PDB entry 3VQ1 | X-ray diffraction, 2.70 A resolution | chains A and C of the 4 polymer chains in the assembly

== Chain A ==
Name: Toll-like receptor 4
From: Mus musculus
UniProt: Q9QUK6 (TLR4_MOUSE); residues 22-627 here = UniProt positions 22-627
Sequence (606 residues; numbered 22 to 627; the number before each row is that of its first residue):
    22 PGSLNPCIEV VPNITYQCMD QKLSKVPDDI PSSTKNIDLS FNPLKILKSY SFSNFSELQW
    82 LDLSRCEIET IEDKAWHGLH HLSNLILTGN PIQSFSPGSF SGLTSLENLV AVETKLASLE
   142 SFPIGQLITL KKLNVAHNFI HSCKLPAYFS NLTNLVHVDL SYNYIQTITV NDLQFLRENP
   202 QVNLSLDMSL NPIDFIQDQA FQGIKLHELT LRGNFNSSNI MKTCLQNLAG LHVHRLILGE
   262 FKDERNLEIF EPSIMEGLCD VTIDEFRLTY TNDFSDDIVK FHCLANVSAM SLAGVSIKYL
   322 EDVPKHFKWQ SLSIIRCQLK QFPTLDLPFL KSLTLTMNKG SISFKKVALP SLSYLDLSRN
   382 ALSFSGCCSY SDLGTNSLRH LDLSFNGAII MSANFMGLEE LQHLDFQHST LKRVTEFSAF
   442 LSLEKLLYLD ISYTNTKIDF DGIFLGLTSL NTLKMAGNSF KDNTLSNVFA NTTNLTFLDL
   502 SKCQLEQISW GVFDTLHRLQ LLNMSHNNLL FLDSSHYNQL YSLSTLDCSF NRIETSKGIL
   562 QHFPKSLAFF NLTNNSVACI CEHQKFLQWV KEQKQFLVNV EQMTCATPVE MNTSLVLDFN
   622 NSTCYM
Disordered / not traced: 22-26, 610-612, 626-627
Disulfides: Cys-28/Cys-39, Cys-280/Cys-304, Cys-388/Cys-389, Cys-580/Cys-606, Cys-582/Cys-625
Glycans and other covalent adducts: N-acetylglucosamine (NAG) linked to Asn-204, Asn-524
Residues lining bound ligands:
  - LP4 / LP5, molecule 1: Lys-263, Tyr-291, Gln-339, Lys-360
  - LP4 / LP5, molecule 2: Ser-413, Arg-434, Glu-437, Phe-438
  - N-acetylglucosamine (NAG; 2-acetamido-2-deoxy-beta-D-glucopyranose): Ser-526, Asp-548, Ser-550, Phe-551, Asn-572, Val-599
What the authors report for this chain:
  - binding site for the ligand LP5: Lys-360, Arg-434, Phe-438
  - binding site for the ligand LP4: Lys-263
  - specificity-determining residues: Lys-367, Arg-434 (by similarity / conservation)

== Chain C ==
Name: Lymphocyte antigen 96
From: Mus musculus
UniProt: Q9JHF9 (LY96_MOUSE); residues 17-160 here = UniProt positions 17-160
Sequence (144 residues; row label = number of the first residue in the row):
    17 ESEKQQWFCN SSDAIISYSY CDHLKFPISI SSEPCIRLRG TNGFVHVEFI PRGNLKYLYF
    77 NLFISVNSIE LPKRKEVLCH GHDDDYSFCR ALKGETVNTS IPFSFEGILF PKGHYRCVAE
   137 AIAGDTEEKL FCLNFTIIHR RDVN
Disordered / not traced: 17-20, 156-160
Disulfides: Cys-25/Cys-51, Cys-37/Cys-148, Cys-95/Cys-105
Residues lining bound ligands: LP4 / LP5: Ile-52, Leu-54, Val-61, Val-63, Leu-74, Phe-76, Ile-80, Leu-87, Arg-90, Leu-94, Tyr-102, Phe-104, Ile-117, Pro-118, Phe-119, Ser-120, Phe-121, Glu-122, Gly-123, Ile-124, Phe-126, Tyr-131, Cys-133, Phe-147, Phe-151, Ile-153
What the authors report for this chain:
  - conformationally variable residues (loop rearrangement): Phe-126
  - contacts within the chain: Ile-124/Phe-126, Leu-54/Phe-126, Phe-126/Tyr-131
  - binding site for the ligand LP5: Arg-90, Phe-126
  - binding site for the ligand LP4: Tyr-102
  - specificity-determining residues: Leu-125, Pro-127

== How chain A and chain C interact ==
Pairs across the interface (55):
  Met-40(A) with Arg-68(C); Lys-109(C)
  Asp-41(A) with Phe-42(C); Arg-68(C), salt bridge
  Asp-59(A) with Lys-109(C), salt bridge
  Ser-61(A) with Lys-109(C)
  Phe-62(A) with Ile-66(C), hydrophobic; Pro-67(C); Arg-68(C)
  Asp-83(A) with Lys-109(C), salt bridge
  Ser-85(A) with Lys-109(C), hydrogen bond (side chain-backbone)
  Arg-86(A) with Ile-66(C); Gly-110(C), hydrogen bond (side chain-backbone); Thr-112(C), hydrogen bond
  Thr-109(A) with Lys-109(C); Glu-111(C)
  Gly-110(A) with Gly-110(C)
  Val-131(A) with Leu-108(C), hydrophobic
  Val-133(A) with Leu-108(C), hydrophobic; Glu-111(C)
  Glu-134(A) with Gly-110(C); Glu-111(C); Thr-112(C), hydrogen bond
  Asn-155(A) with Leu-108(C)
  Ala-157(A) with Arg-106(C)
  His-158(A) with Glu-111(C), salt bridge; Thr-112(C)
  Ser-182(A) with Arg-106(C)
  Arg-233(A) with Asp-99(C); Asp-100(C), hydrogen bond (side chain-backbone)
  Ile-258(A) with Asp-99(C)
  Phe-262(A) with Asp-101(C); Tyr-102(C); Ser-103(C)
  Lys-263(A) with Asp-101(C), hydrogen bond (backbone-backbone); Tyr-102(C); Pro-118(C)
  Asp-264(A) with Asp-101(C); Tyr-102(C); Ser-103(C), hydrogen bond; Phe-104(C); Thr-115(C), hydrogen bond; Ser-116(C)
  Arg-266(A) with Pro-118(C)
  Arg-288(A) with His-98(C); Asp-99(C), salt bridge
  Thr-290(A) with Asp-99(C)
  Tyr-291(A) with Asp-101(C)
  Ala-314(A) with Asp-99(C)
  Gly-315(A) with Asp-101(C)
  Arg-337(A) with His-96(C); His-98(C); Asp-99(C), hydrogen bond (side chain-backbone); Asp-101(C), salt bridge
  Met-358(A) with His-96(C)
Also at the interface, not in a pair above, chain A (34 interface residues in all): Gln-38, Asp-180, Leu-211, Ile-336
Also at the interface, not in a pair above, chain C (23 interface residues in all): Ile-117, Glu-144

== Summary ==
The interface between chain A and chain C involves 34 residues on one side and 23 on the other, with 9
hydrogen bonds and 6 salt bridges. Polar contacts include Asp-41(A)/Arg-68(C), Asp-59(A)/Lys-109(C) and
Asp-83(A)/Lys-109(C). The paper reports a binding site for the ligand LP5 at Lys-360(A), Arg-434(A) and
Arg-90(C) among others; a binding site for the ligand LP4 at Lys-263(A) and Tyr-102(C).
Here chain A is Toll-like receptor 4 and chain C is Lymphocyte antigen 96, both from Mus musculus. Entry 3VQ1
(Crystal structure of mouse TLR4/MD-2/lipid IVa complex) was determined by X-ray diffraction (same publication
as 3VQ2).
